4GML - chain A; structure by X-ray diffraction, 2.90 A resolution.

[Chain A]
Molecule: CCR4-NOT transcription complex subunit 1
Source organism: Homo sapiens
Notes: fragment: NOT1 MIF4G domain
Reference sequence: A5YKK6 (CNOT1_HUMAN); residue numbers follow UniProt; this construct covers 1093-1317
Amino-acid sequence (235 residues; each row starts with the number of its first residue; note: 1092 numbers in that range are skipped by the numbering (no residue carries them; nothing is unmodelled there); numbers below 1 keep their minus sign (Val-9 is residue -9)):
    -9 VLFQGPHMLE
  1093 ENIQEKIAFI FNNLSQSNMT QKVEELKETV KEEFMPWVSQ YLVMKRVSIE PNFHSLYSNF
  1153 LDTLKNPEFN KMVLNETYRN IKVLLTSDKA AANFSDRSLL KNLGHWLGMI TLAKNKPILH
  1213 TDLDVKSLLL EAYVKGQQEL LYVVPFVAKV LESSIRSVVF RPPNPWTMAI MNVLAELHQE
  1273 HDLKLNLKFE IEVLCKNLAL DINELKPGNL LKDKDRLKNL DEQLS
Construct notes: expression tag (-9 to 0)
From the paper describing this entry:
  - contacts within the chain: Asn1207-Ser1249 (hydrogen bond)

[In short]
From the paper: contacts within the chain involving Asn1207 and Ser1249.
Chain A is CCR4-NOT transcription complex subunit 1 (Homo sapiens); the structure, Crystal structure of human
NOT1 MIF4G domain, was determined by X-ray diffraction (same publication as 4GMJ).
